Entry 9K1C (electron microscopy, 3.20 A resolution); this record covers chains B and C of the 4 polymer chains in the assembly.

Chain B:
Molecule: Guanine nucleotide-binding protein G(I)/G(S)/G(T) subunit beta-1
Organism: Homo sapiens
UniProtKB: P62873 (GBB1_HUMAN); residues 1-340 here = UniProt positions 1-340
Chain sequence (340 residues; numbered 1 to 340; the number before each row is that of its first residue):
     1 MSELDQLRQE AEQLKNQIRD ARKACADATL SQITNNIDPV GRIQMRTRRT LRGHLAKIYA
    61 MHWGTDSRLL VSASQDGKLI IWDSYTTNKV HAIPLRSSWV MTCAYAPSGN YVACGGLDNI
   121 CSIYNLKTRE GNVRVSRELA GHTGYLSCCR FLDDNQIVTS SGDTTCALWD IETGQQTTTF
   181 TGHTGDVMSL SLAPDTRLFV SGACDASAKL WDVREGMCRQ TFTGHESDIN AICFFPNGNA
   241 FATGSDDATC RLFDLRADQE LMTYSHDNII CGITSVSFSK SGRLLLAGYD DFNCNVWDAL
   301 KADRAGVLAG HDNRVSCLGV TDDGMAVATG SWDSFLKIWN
Unresolved in the structure: 1-12
UniProt features mapped onto this chain:
  - modified residue: Ser-2 (N-acetylserine), His-266 (Phosphohistidine)
  - natural variant: Leu-30 (L30F: In MRD42; uncertain significance), Arg-52 (R52G: In MRD42), Gly-64 (G64V: In MRD42), Asp-76 (D76E: In MRD42; D76G: In MRD42), Gly-77 (G77S: In MRD42), Lys-78 (K78R: In MRD42), Ile-80 (I80N: In MRD42; I80T: In MRD42), His-91 (H91R: In MRD42; uncertain significance), Ala-92 (A92T: In MRD42), Pro-94 (P94S: In MRD42), Leu-95 (L95P: In MRD42), Arg-96 (R96L: In MRD42), 5 further natural variant entries in UniProt
Disulfides: Cys-121/Cys-149

Chain C:
Molecule: Guanine nucleotide-binding protein G(I)/G(S)/G(O) subunit gamma-2
Organism: Homo sapiens
UniProtKB: P59768 (GBG2_HUMAN); residues 1-71 here = UniProt positions 1-71
Chain sequence (71 residues; row label = number of the first residue in the row):
     1 MASNNTASIA QARKLVEQLK MEANIDRIKV SKAAADLMAY CEAHAKEDPL LTPVPASENP
    61 FREKKFFCAI L
Unresolved in the structure: 1-17, 63-71
UniProt features mapped onto this chain:
  - modified residue: Ala-2 (N-acetylalanine), Cys-68 (Cysteine methyl ester)
  - lipidation: Cys-68 (S-geranylgeranyl cysteine)

How chain B and chain C interact:
Pairs across the interface - 65 pairs, chain B then chain C:
  Leu-14(B) / Leu-19(C)  hydrophobic
  Leu-14(B) / Lys-20(C)
  Ile-18(B) / Glu-22(C)
  Ile-18(B) / Ala-23(C)  hydrophobic
  Ala-21(B) / Arg-27(C)
  Arg-22(B) / Glu-22(C)  salt bridge
  Cys-25(B) / Arg-27(C)
  Cys-25(B) / Lys-29(C)
  Cys-25(B) / Val-30(C)  hydrogen bond (backbone-backbone)
  Ala-26(B) / Val-30(C)  hydrophobic
  Asp-27(B) / Lys-29(C)
  Ala-28(B) / Val-30(C)
  Leu-30(B) / Ala-34(C)  hydrophobic
  Ile-37(B) / Met-38(C)  hydrophobic
  Arg-48(B) / Phe-61(C)
  Arg-48(B) / Arg-62(C)
  Arg-49(B) / Pro-60(C)
  Arg-49(B) / Phe-61(C)  hydrogen bond (side chain-backbone)
  Arg-49(B) / Arg-62(C)
  Ser-84(B) / Phe-61(C)
  Tyr-85(B) / Pro-60(C)
  Tyr-85(B) / Phe-61(C)  hydrophobic
  Cys-218(B) / Gln-18(C)  hydrogen bond (backbone-side chain)
  Cys-218(B) / Met-21(C)
  Arg-219(B) / Glu-22(C)
  Gln-220(B) / Ile-25(C)
  Thr-221(B) / Glu-22(C)
  Phe-235(B) / Leu-37(C)  hydrophobic
  Phe-235(B) / Tyr-40(C)  hydrophobic
  Phe-235(B) / Cys-41(C)  hydrophobic
  Pro-236(B) / Tyr-40(C)  hydrogen bond (backbone-side chain)
  Asn-237(B) / Tyr-40(C)
  Asp-254(B) / Ala-33(C)
  Arg-256(B) / Arg-27(C)
  Arg-256(B) / Ile-28(C)
  Arg-256(B) / Asp-36(C)  salt bridge
  Ala-257(B) / Arg-27(C)
  Ala-257(B) / Val-30(C)  hydrophobic
  Asp-258(B) / Ile-25(C)
  Asp-258(B) / Arg-27(C)  salt bridge
  Gln-259(B) / Val-30(C)
  Leu-261(B) / Val-30(C)  hydrophobic
  Ser-279(B) / Asp-48(C)  hydrogen bond
  Ser-279(B) / Leu-50(C)
  Lys-280(B) / Glu-47(C)
  Lys-280(B) / Asp-48(C)
  Ser-281(B) / Tyr-40(C)
  Ser-281(B) / His-44(C)
  Ser-281(B) / Asp-48(C)  hydrogen bond
  Ser-281(B) / Leu-51(C)
  Arg-283(B) / Glu-42(C)  salt bridge
  Arg-283(B) / Leu-51(C)
  Leu-284(B) / Leu-50(C)  hydrophobic
  Leu-284(B) / Leu-51(C)  hydrophobic
  Leu-300(B) / Cys-41(C)  hydrophobic
  Asp-323(B) / Pro-49(C)
  Gly-324(B) / Pro-49(C)
  Gly-324(B) / Leu-50(C)
  Met-325(B) / Pro-49(C)  hydrophobic
  Met-325(B) / Asn-59(C)
  Met-325(B) / Pro-60(C)
  Ala-326(B) / Phe-61(C)  hydrophobic
  Ile-338(B) / Phe-61(C)  hydrophobic
  Asn-340(B) / Asn-59(C)  hydrogen bond
  Asn-340(B) / Phe-61(C)
Other interface residues (no listed pair), chain B (48 interface residues in all): Lys-15, Gln-17, Ile-33, Ile-43, Met-45, Trp-63, Met-217, Ala-240, Gly-282
Other interface residues (no listed pair), chain C (32 interface residues in all): Ser-31, Ala-45, Val-54

In short:
Chain B and chain C form an interface of 48 and 32 residues respectively; the contacts include 7 hydrogen
bonds and 4 salt bridges. Among the polar pairs are Arg-22(B)/Glu-22(C), Arg-256(B)/Asp-36(C) and
Asp-258(B)/Arg-27(C).
Here chain B is Guanine nucleotide-binding protein G(I)/G(S)/G(T) subunit beta-1 and chain C is Guanine
nucleotide-binding protein G(I)/G(S)/G(O) subunit gamma-2, both from Homo sapiens. Entry 9K1C (Cryo-EM
structure of the DHA bound FFA1-Gi complex) was determined by electron microscopy (same publication as 9K1D).
